PDB entry 6JWM | X-ray diffraction, 1.23 A resolution | chains A and B

== Chain A ==
Molecule: SPRY domain-containing SOCS box protein 2
Organism: Homo sapiens
UniProt: Q99619 (SPSB2_HUMAN); residues 22-220 here = UniProt positions 22-220
Chain sequence (209 residues; each row starts with the number of its first residue):
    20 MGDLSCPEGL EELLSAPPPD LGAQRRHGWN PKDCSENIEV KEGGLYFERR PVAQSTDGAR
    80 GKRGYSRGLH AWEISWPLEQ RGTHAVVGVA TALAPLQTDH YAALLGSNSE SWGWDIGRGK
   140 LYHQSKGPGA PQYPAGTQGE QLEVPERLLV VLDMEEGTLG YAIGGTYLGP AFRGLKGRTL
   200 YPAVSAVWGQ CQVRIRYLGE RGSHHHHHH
Disordered / not traced: 20-22, 226-228
Construct notes: expression tag (20-21, 221-228)

== Chain B ==
Molecule: Nitric oxide synthase, inducible
Notes: EC 1.14.13.39
UniProt: P35228 (NOS2_HUMAN); residues 1-7 here correspond to UniProt positions 21-27 (UniProt number = residue number + 20)
Chain sequence (7 residues; numbered 1 to 7; the number before each row is that of its first residue):
     1 RGDINNN
Construct notes: conflict R1 (Glu21 in P35228), G2 (Lys22 in P35228)

== Chain A / chain B interface ==
Contacting residue pairs - 20 pairs, chain A then chain B:
  R68(A) - N7(B)  hydrogen bond
  P70(A) - R1(B)
  P70(A) - N6(B)
  P70(A) - N7(B)
  V71(A) - N7(B)  hydrogen bond (backbone-side chain)
  A72(A) - N7(B)
  G101(A) - N5(B)
  T102(A) - N5(B)  hydrogen bond
  Y120(A) - D3(B)  hydrogen bond
  Y120(A) - N5(B)
  Y120(A) - N7(B)  hydrogen bond
  V206(A) - N5(B)
  V206(A) - N7(B)  hydrogen bond (backbone-side chain)
  W207(A) - I4(B)
  W207(A) - N5(B)
  W207(A) - N6(B)
  G208(A) - N5(B)  hydrogen bond (backbone-backbone)
  G208(A) - N6(B)  hydrogen bond (backbone-side chain)
  G208(A) - N7(B)  hydrogen bond (backbone-side chain)
  Q209(A) - N6(B)
Other interface residues (no listed pair), chain A (13 interface residues in all): R69, Q73

== In short ==
13 residues of chain A face 6 of chain B across their interface, with 9 hydrogen bonds. Among the polar pairs
are R68(A)-N7(B), V71(A)-N7(B) and T102(A)-N5(B).
Here chain A is SPRY domain-containing SOCS box protein 2 (Homo sapiens) and chain B is Nitric oxide synthase,
inducible. Entry 6JWM (Crystal structure of the SPRY domain of SPSB2 in complex with cR7, a potent cyclic
peptide ...) was determined by X-ray diffraction.
